PDB entry 3R3M | X-ray diffraction, 3.00 A resolution | chain A

== Chain A ==
Name: FAS-associated factor 1
Organism: Homo sapiens
UniProtKB: Q9UNN5 (FAF1_HUMAN); residues 568-650 here = UniProt positions 568-650
Chain sequence (85 residues; each row starts with the number of its first residue):
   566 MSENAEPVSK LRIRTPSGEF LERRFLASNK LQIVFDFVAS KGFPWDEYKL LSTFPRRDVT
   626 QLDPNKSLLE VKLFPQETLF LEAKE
Unresolved in the structure: 650
Sequence notes: initiating methionine (566); expression tag (567)
Swiss-Prot annotation at these positions:
  - modified residue: Thr580 (Phosphothreonine), Ser582 (Phosphoserine)
What the authors report for this chain:
  - conformationally variable residues (loop rearrangement): Pro620

== Overview ==
The paper reports conformational variability at Pro620.
Chain A is FAS-associated factor 1 (Homo sapiens); the structure, Crystal structure of the FAF1 UBX domain,
was determined by X-ray diffraction (same publication as 3QQ7 and 3QQ8).
